8ZNO - chains B and G of the 20 polymer chains in the assembly; structure by electron microscopy, 3.02 A resolution.

== Chain B ==
Molecule: Mitochondrial-processing peptidase subunit beta
From: Arachis hypogaea
UniProtKB: A0A445CDV5 (A0A445CDV5_ARAHY); residue numbers follow UniProt; this construct covers 44-530
Sequence (487 residues; numbered 44 to 530; the number before each row is that of its first residue):
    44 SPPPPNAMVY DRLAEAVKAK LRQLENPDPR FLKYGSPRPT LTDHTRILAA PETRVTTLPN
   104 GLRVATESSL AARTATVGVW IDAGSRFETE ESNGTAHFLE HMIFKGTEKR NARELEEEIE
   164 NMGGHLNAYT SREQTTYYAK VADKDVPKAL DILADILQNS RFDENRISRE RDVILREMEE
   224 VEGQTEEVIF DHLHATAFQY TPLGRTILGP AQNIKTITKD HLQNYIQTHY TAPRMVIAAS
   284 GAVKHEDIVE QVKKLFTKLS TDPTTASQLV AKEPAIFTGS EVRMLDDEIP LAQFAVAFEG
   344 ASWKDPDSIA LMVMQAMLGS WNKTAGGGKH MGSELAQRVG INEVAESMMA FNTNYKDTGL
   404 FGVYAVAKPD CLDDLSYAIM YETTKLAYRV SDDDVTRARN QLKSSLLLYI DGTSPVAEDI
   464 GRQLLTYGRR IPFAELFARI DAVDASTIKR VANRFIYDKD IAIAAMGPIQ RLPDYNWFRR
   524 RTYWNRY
Metal / ion sites: Zn2+ near H140 (its only coordinating residue here)

== Chain G ==
Molecule: Cytochrome b-c1 complex subunit 8
From: Arachis hypogaea
UniProtKB: A0A445EVJ9 (A0A445EVJ9_ARAHY); residues 21-90 here correspond to UniProt positions 334-403 (UniProt number = residue number + 313)
Sequence (70 residues; each row starts with the number of its first residue):
    21 KGFVPMKAVT YGLSPFQQKI MPGLWKDLPT KIHHKVSENW ISATLLLGPL VGVYSYVQNY
    81 QEKEKLSHRY
Residues lining bound ligands:
  - 1,2-Distearoyl-sn-glycerophosphoethanolamine (3PE), molecule 1: K55, N59, S62, A63, L66
  - 1,2-Distearoyl-sn-glycerophosphoethanolamine (3PE), molecule 2: S57, E58, W60, I61

== Chain B / chain G interface ==
Contacting residue pairs (26; chain B residue first):
  T321(B) - Q37(G)
  G322(B) - L33(G)
  G322(B) - S34(G)
  S323(B) - G32(G)
  S323(B) - L33(G)
  E324(B) - Y31(G)
  E324(B) - G32(G)  hydrogen bond (backbone-backbone)
  V325(B) - T30(G)
  V325(B) - Y31(G)  hydrophobic
  R326(B) - V29(G)
  R326(B) - T30(G)  hydrogen bond (backbone-backbone)
  M327(B) - V29(G)  hydrophobic
  L328(B) - M26(G)  hydrophobic
  L328(B) - K27(G)
  L328(B) - A28(G)  hydrogen bond (backbone-backbone)
  D329(B) - K27(G)
  D330(B) - P25(G)
  D330(B) - M26(G)
  D503(B) - S34(G)  hydrogen bond
  Q513(B) - F23(G)
  Q513(B) - V24(G)
  Q513(B) - M26(G)
  Y518(B) - S34(G)
  Y518(B) - P35(G)
  N519(B) - P35(G)
  R522(B) - F36(G)
Also at the interface, not in a pair above, chain B (16 interface residues in all): E331

== Overview ==
Chain B and chain G form an interface of 16 and 15 residues respectively; the contacts include 4 hydrogen
bonds. Polar contacts include D503(B)-S34(G), E324(B)-G32(G) and R326(B)-T30(G). Ligands of chain G:
1,2-Distearoyl-sn-glycerophosphoethanolamine.
Here chain B is Mitochondrial-processing peptidase subunit beta and chain G is Cytochrome b-c1 complex subunit
8, both from Arachis hypogaea. Entry 8ZNO (Cryo-EM structure of Arachis hypogaea bc1 complex) was determined
by electron microscopy.
